4R76 - chains B and E of the 6 polymer chains in the assembly; structure by X-ray diffraction, 2.50 A resolution.

# Chain B (and E)
Name: M17 family aminopeptidase
From: Plasmodium falciparum fcb1/columbia
Notes: engineered mutation(s): D152N, D515N, D516N; chain E of this document is another copy of the same molecule, construct and numbering; everything in this record applies to it too
Chain sequence (528 residues; numbered 84 to 611; the number before each row is that of its first residue):
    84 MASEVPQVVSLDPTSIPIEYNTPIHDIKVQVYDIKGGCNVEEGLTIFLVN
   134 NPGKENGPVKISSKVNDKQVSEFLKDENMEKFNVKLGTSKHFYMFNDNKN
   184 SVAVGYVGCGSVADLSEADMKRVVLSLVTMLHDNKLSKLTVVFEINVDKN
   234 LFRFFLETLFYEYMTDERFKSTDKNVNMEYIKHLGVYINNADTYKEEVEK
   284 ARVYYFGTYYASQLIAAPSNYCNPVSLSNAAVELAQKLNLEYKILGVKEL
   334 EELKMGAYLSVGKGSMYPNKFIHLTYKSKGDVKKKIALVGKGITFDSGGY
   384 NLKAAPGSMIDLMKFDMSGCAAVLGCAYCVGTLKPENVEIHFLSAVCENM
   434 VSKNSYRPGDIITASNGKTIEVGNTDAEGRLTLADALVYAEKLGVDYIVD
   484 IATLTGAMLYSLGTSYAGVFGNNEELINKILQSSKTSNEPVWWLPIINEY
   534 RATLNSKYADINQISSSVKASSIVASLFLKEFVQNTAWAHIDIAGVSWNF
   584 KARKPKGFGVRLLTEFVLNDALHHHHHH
Not modelled in the structure: 84-85, 256-261, 603-611 (chain E: 84-85, 136, 256-261, 603-611)
Metal / ion sites: Zn2+ site 1: Lys374, Asp399, Glu461 (together with R5X); Zn2+ site 2: Asp379, Asp459, Glu461 (together with R5X)
Small-molecule neighbours:
  - carbonate ion (CO3): Lys374, Asp459, Ala460, Glu461, Gly462, Arg463, Leu487, Thr488
  - R5X (3-amino-N-{(1R)-2-(hydroxyamino)-2-oxo-1-[4-(1H-pyrazol-1-yl)phenyl]ethyl}benzamide): Lys374, Asp379, Lys386, Met392, Leu395, Met396, Phe398, Asp399, Asn457, Asp459, Ala460, Glu461, Gly462, Arg463, Thr486, Leu487, Thr488, Gly489, Leu492, Ser554, Ala577

# How chain B and chain E interact
Residue-residue contacts (45; chain B residue first):
  Ala201(B) - Glu532(E)
  Ala490(B) - Tyr493(E)
  Leu492(B) - Lys552(E)
  Leu492(B) - Ala553(E)  hydrogen bond (backbone-backbone)
  Tyr493(B) - Lys552(E)
  Tyr493(B) - Ala553(E)
  Ser494(B) - Ser494(E)
  Ser494(B) - Ile556(E)
  Leu495(B) - Pro528(E)  hydrophobic
  Leu495(B) - Ile530(E)
  Leu495(B) - Tyr533(E)  hydrogen bond (backbone-side chain)
  Leu495(B) - Ile556(E)
  Gly496(B) - Tyr533(E)
  Gly496(B) - Ala553(E)
  Thr497(B) - Tyr533(E)  hydrogen bond (backbone-side chain)
  Ser498(B) - Glu532(E)  hydrogen bond
  Ser498(B) - Tyr533(E)  hydrogen bond (backbone-side chain)
  Tyr499(B) - Ile530(E)  hydrophobic
  Trp525(B) - Trp526(E)  hydrogen bond (side chain-backbone)
  Trp525(B) - Leu527(E)
  Trp525(B) - Pro528(E)
  Trp526(B) - Trp525(E)  hydrogen bond (backbone-side chain)
  Leu527(B) - Trp525(E)
  Leu527(B) - Leu527(E)  hydrophobic
  Pro528(B) - Leu495(E)  hydrophobic
  Pro528(B) - Trp525(E)
  Ile530(B) - Leu495(E)
  Ile530(B) - Ser498(E)
  Ile530(B) - Tyr499(E)  hydrophobic
  Glu532(B) - Glu200(E)
  Glu532(B) - Ala201(E)
  Glu532(B) - Ser498(E)
  Tyr533(B) - Leu495(E)  hydrogen bond (side chain-backbone)
  Tyr533(B) - Gly496(E)
  Tyr533(B) - Thr497(E)  hydrogen bond (side chain-backbone)
  Tyr533(B) - Ser498(E)  hydrogen bond (side chain-backbone)
  Tyr533(B) - Tyr499(E)
  Lys552(B) - Leu492(E)
  Lys552(B) - Tyr493(E)
  Ala553(B) - Leu492(E)  hydrogen bond (backbone-backbone)
  Ala553(B) - Tyr493(E)
  Ala553(B) - Ser494(E)
  Ala553(B) - Gly496(E)
  Ile556(B) - Ser494(E)
  Ile556(B) - Leu495(E)
Other interface residues (no listed pair), chain B (21 interface residues in all): Ser554
Other interface residues (no listed pair), chain E (22 interface residues in all): Ala490, Ser554

# Overview
Chain B and chain E form an interface of 21 and 22 residues respectively; the contacts include 11 hydrogen
bonds. Polar contacts include Leu495(B)-Tyr533(E), Thr497(B)-Tyr533(E) and Ser498(B)-Glu532(E). Chain B binds
carbonate ion and compound R5X. Lys374(B), Asp399(B) and Glu461(B) form the Zn2+ site 1.
Both chains are M17 family aminopeptidase (Plasmodium falciparum fcb1/columbia). Entry 4R76 (Structure of the
m17 leucyl aminopeptidase from malaria complexed with a hydroxamic acid-based inhibitor) was determined by
X-ray diffraction, deposited together with 4R5T, 4R5V, 4R5X, 4R6T and 4R7M.
